Entry 8DVI (electron microscopy, 3.20 A resolution); this record covers chains C and M of the 9 polymer chains in the assembly.

Chain C:
Protein: DnaB-like replicative helicase
From: Escherichia phage T4
Notes: EC 3.6.4.-
UniProt: P04530 (HELIC_BPT4); numbering as in UniProt (aligned over 1-475)
Amino-acid sequence (475 residues; each row starts with the number of its first residue):
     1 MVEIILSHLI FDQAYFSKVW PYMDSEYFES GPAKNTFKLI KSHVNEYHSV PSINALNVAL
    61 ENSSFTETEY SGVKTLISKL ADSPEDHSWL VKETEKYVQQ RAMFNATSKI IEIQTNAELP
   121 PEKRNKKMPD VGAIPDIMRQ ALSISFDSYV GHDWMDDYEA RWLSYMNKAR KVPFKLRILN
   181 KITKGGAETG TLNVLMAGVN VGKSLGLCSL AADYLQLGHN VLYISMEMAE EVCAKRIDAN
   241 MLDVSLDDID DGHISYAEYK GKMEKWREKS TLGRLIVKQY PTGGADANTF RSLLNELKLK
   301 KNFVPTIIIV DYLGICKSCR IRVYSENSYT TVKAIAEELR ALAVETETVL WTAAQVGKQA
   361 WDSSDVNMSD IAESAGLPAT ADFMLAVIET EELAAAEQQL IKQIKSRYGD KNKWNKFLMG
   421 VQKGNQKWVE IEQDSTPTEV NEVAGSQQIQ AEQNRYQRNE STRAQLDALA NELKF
Unresolved in the structure: 433-475
Ion coordination: Mg2+: Ser204, Glu227 (together with ATP-gamma-S)
Small-molecule neighbours:
  - ATP-gamma-S (AGS; phosphothiophosphoric acid-adenylate ester), molecule 1: Val199, Asn200, Val201, Gly202, Lys203, Ser204, Leu205, Glu227, Arg236, Leu246, Gln355, Lys423, Gln426
  - ATP-gamma-S (AGS), molecule 2: Pro378, Ala379, Lys405, Ser406, Arg407, Tyr408, Gly409, Asp410, Lys411
Curated features (UniProtKB/Swiss-Prot):
  - region: Tyr456 to Phe475 (Interaction with the helicase assembly factor)
  - binding site (ATP): Ala197 to Ser204
  - mutagenesis: Leu192 (L192Q: Partially suppresses phage growth inhibition by extra copies of bacterial AbpA-AbpB), Asp213 (D213Y: Partially suppresses phage growth inhibition by extra copies of bacterial AbpA-AbpB)

Chain M:
Molecule: 12-nt DNA strand
Sequence (12 nucleotides; row label = number of the first residue in the row):
     6 TTTTTTTTTT TT

Chain C / chain M interface:
Contacting residue pairs (10; chain C residue first):
  Asn327(C) with DT11(M), base contact; DT12(M), base contact
  Tyr329(C) with DT12(M), phosphate contact; DT13(M), phosphate contact
  Lys358(C) with DT15(M), phosphate contact
  Ala372(C) with DT14(M), phosphate contact
  Glu373(C) with DT13(M), phosphate contact; DT14(M), hydrogen bond to the phosphate
  Ser374(C) with DT13(M), phosphate contact
  Ala375(C) with DT13(M), hydrogen bond to the phosphate

Overview:
7 residues of chain C and 5 residues of chain M are in contact; the contacts include 2 hydrogen bonds. Polar
contacts include Glu373(C)-DT14(M) and Ala375(C)-DT13(M). Chain C binds ATP-gamma-S. Curated annotation
(UniProt) lists 8 ATP-binding residues and 2 mutagenesis sites on chain C.
Chain C is DnaB-like replicative helicase (Escherichia phage T4) and chain M is a 12-nt DNA strand; the
structure, T4 bacteriophage primosome with single strand DNA, State 2, was determined by electron microscopy
(same publication as 8DTP, 8DUE, 8DVF, 8DW6, 8DWJ, 8G0Z and 8GAO).
